PDB entry 6BIZ | X-ray diffraction, 2.10 A resolution | chains A and C of the 3 polymer chains in the assembly

Chain A:
Protein: HLA class II histocompatibility antigen, DR alpha chain
Organism: Homo sapiens
Reference sequence: P01903 (DRA_HUMAN); residues 1-181 here correspond to UniProt positions 26-206 (UniProt number = residue number + 25)
Amino-acid sequence (189 residues; each row starts with the number of its first residue):
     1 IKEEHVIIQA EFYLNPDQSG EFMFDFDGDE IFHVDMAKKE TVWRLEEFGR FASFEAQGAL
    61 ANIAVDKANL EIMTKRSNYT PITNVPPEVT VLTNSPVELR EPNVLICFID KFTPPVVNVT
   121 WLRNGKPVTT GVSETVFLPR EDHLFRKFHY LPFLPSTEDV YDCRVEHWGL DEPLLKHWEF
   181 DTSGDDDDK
Not modelled in the structure: 1-2, 182-189
Sequence notes: expression tag (182-189)
Curated features (UniProtKB/Swiss-Prot):
  - region: E179 to D181 (Connecting peptide)
  - site: Q9 (Self- and pathogen-derived peptide antigen), G49 (Self-peptide antigen), F51 (Self- and pathogen-derived peptide antigen), A52 (Self-peptide antigen), S53 (Self- and pathogen-derived peptide antigen), E55 (Pathogen-derived peptide antigen), N62 (Self- and pathogen-derived peptide antigen), N69 (Pathogen-derived peptide antigen), R76 (Self- and pathogen-derived peptide antigen)
  - glycosylation (N-linked (GlcNAc...) asparagine): N78, N118
Disulfide bonds: C107-C163
Glycans and other covalent adducts: N-acetylglucosamine (NAG) linked to N78, N118

Chain C:
Protein: Histone2B_73,81cit68-82
Amino-acid sequence (15 residues; each row starts with the number of its first residue; numbering starts at 0):
     0 NDIFERIASE ASRLA
Not modelled in the structure: 0, 14
Modified / non-standard residues: R5 (citrulline; CIR); R12 (citrulline; CIR)

Interface between chain A and chain C:
Pairs across the interface - 29 pairs, chain A then chain C:
  Q9(A) - R5(C)
  Q9(A) - I6(C)  hydrogen bond (side chain-backbone)
  E11(A) - S8(C)  hydrogen bond
  F24(A) - F3(C)  hydrophobic
  F24(A) - E4(C)
  F32(A) - F3(C)  hydrophobic
  F51(A) - D1(C)
  A52(A) - D1(C)
  S53(A) - D1(C)  hydrogen bond (backbone-backbone)
  S53(A) - I2(C)
  S53(A) - F3(C)  hydrogen bond (backbone-backbone)
  F54(A) - F3(C)  hydrophobic
  F54(A) - R5(C)
  G58(A) - R5(C)
  A61(A) - R5(C)
  N62(A) - R5(C)
  N62(A) - I6(C)  hydrogen bond (side chain-backbone)
  N62(A) - A7(C)
  N62(A) - S8(C)  hydrogen bond
  V65(A) - S8(C)
  V65(A) - E9(C)
  V65(A) - A10(C)  hydrophobic
  D66(A) - S8(C)
  N69(A) - E9(C)  hydrogen bond (side chain-backbone)
  N69(A) - A10(C)
  N69(A) - S11(C)  hydrogen bond (side chain-backbone)
  I72(A) - S11(C)
  I72(A) - R12(C)
  I72(A) - L13(C)
Interface residues without a listed pair, chain A (20 interface residues in all): F22, I31, W43, A59, R76
The authors on this interface:
  - interface residues, chain A: N62(A)

Overview:
20 residues of chain A and 13 residues of chain C are in contact; the contacts include 8 hydrogen bonds. Among
the polar pairs are Q9(A)-I6(C), E11(A)-S8(C) and N62(A)-I6(C). Covalently linked N-acetylglucosamine: at
N78(A) and N118(A). The paper reports the interface residue N62(A).
Chain A is HLA class II histocompatibility antigen, DR alpha chain (Homo sapiens) and chain C is
Histone2B_73,81cit68-82; the structure, HLA-DRB1 in complex with citrullinated Histone 2B peptide, was
determined by X-ray diffraction (same publication as 6BIJ, 6BIL, 6BIN, 6BIR, 6BIV, 6BIX and 6BIY).
